Entry 8YH8 (electron microscopy, 2.70 A resolution); this record covers chains F and G of the 8 polymer chains in the assembly.

== Chain F ==
Molecule: ATP synthase subunit beta
Source organism: Bacillus sp. PS3
Notes: EC 7.1.2.2
UniProtKB: A0A0M4U1P9 (A0A0M4U1P9_BACP3); numbering as in UniProt (aligned over 1-471)
Sequence (471 residues; row label = number of the first residue in the row):
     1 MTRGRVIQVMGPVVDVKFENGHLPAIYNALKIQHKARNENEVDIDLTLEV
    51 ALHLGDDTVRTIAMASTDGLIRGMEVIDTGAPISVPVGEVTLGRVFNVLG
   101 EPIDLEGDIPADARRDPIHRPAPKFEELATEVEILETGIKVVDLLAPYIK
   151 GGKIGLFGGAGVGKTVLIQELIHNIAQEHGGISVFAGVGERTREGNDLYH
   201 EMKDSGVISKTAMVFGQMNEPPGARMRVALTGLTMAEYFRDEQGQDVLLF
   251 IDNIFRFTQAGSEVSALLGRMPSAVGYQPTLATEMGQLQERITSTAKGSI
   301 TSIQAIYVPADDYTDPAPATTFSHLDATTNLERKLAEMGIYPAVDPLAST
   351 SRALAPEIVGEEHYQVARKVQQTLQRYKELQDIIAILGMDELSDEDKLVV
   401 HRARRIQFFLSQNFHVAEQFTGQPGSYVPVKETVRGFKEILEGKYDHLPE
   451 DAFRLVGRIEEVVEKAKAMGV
Metal / ion sites: Mg2+: T165 (together with ATP)
Small-molecule neighbours: ATP (adenosine-5'-triphosphate): G159, A160, G161, V162, G163, K164, T165, V166, R191, E194, Y307, Y341, F414, A417, F420

== Chain G ==
Molecule: ATP synthase gamma chain
Source organism: Bacillus sp. PS3
UniProtKB: A0A0M4TPJ7 (A0A0M4TPJ7_BACP3); residues 6-287 here correspond to UniProt positions 3-284 (UniProt number = residue number - 3)
Sequence (282 residues; numbered 6 to 287; the number before each row is that of its first residue):
     6 SLRDIKTRINATKKTSQITKAMEMVSTSKLNRAEQNAKSFVPYMEKIQEV
    56 VANVALGAGGASHPMLVSRPVKKTGYLVITSDRGLAGAYNSNVLRLVYQT
   106 IQKRHACPDEYAIIVIGRVGLSFFRKRNMPVILDITRLPDQPSFADIKEI
   156 ARKTVGLFADGTFDELYMYYNHYVSAIQQEVTERKLLPLTDLAENKQRTV
   206 YEFEPSQEECLDVLLPQYAESLIYGALLDAKASEHAARMTAMKNATDNAN
   256 ELIRTLTLSYNRARQAAITQEITEIVAGANAL
Sequence notes: conflict C112 (Ser109 in A0A0M4TPJ7), C215 (Ile212 in A0A0M4TPJ7)

== How chain F and chain G interact ==
Contacting residue pairs - 13 pairs, chain F then chain G:
  M271(F) with A286(G), hydrophobic
  D382(F) with R13(G), salt bridge
  A385(F) with N253(G), hydrogen bond (backbone-side chain)
  I386(F) with A250(G); N253(G), hydrogen bond (backbone-side chain); A254(G), hydrophobic; L257(G), hydrophobic
  L387(F) with L90(G), hydrophobic; A250(G), hydrophobic
  D390(F) with G92(G); A93(G)
  E391(F) with L90(G), hydrogen bond (side chain-backbone); A91(G)
Interface residues without a listed pair, chain F (8 interface residues in all): D394
Interface residues without a listed pair, chain G (14 interface residues in all): G89, F128, R132, M247

== Overview ==
8 residues of chain F and 14 residues of chain G are in contact; the contacts include 3 hydrogen bonds and 1
salt bridge. Polar contacts include D382(F)-R13(G), A385(F)-N253(G) and I386(F)-N253(G). Chain F binds ATP.
Chain F is ATP synthase subunit beta and chain G is ATP synthase gamma chain, both from Bacillus sp. PS3; the
structure, F1 domain of Non-catalytic site depleted and epsilon C-terminal domain deleted FoF1-ATPase from
Bacillus PS3,under ATP ..., was determined by electron microscopy, deposited together with 8YGV.
